3V1O - chain A; structure by X-ray diffraction, 1.88 A resolution.

[Chain A]
Molecule: Reverse transcriptase/ribonuclease H p80
Organism: Xenotropic MuLV-related virus VP35
Notes: EC 3.1.26.4; fragment: RNase H domain
UniProt: Q2F7J3 (POL_XMRV3); residues 497-671 here correspond to UniProt positions 1154-1328 (UniProt number = residue number + 657)
Amino-acid sequence (180 residues; numbered 492 to 671; the number before each row is that of its first residue):
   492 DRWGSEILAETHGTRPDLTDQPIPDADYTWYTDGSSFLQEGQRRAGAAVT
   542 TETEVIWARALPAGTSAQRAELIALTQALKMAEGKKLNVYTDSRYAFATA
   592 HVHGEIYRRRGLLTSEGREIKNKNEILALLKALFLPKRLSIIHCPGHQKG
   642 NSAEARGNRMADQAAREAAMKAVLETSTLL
Disordered / not traced: 492-502, 668-671
Differences from the reference sequence: expression tag (492-496)
UniProt features mapped onto this chain:
  - binding site (Mg(2+)): D524, E562, D583, D653
  - binding site (RNA): S527, L529, R585, R609
  - binding site (DNA): Q530, S557, Q559
  - site: L671 (Cleavage)
Reported in the primary citation:
  - contacts within the chain: R506-L624 (hydrogen bond), R506-P627 (hydrogen bond), R506-K628 (hydrogen bond), H638-D653, D583-N649, D653-R657
  - catalytic residues: D524, E562, D583, D653
  - binding site for sulfate ion: F528, L529, R534, Q559, E562, R585, Y586, K640 (from molecular simulation)
  - binding site for (4R)-2-methylpentane-2,4-diol: K612, N613 (from molecular simulation)

[In short]
From UniProt: 4 Mg2+-binding residues, 4 RNA-binding residues and 3 DNA-binding residues. The paper reports
catalytic residues D524, E562 and D583 among others; a binding site for sulfate ion at F528, L529 and R534
among others.
Chain A is Reverse transcriptase/ribonuclease H p80 (Xenotropic MuLV-related virus VP35); the structure,
Crystal structures of the reverse transcriptase-associated ribonuclease H domain of xenotropic murine
leukemia-virus related virus, was determined by X-ray diffraction, deposited together with 3V1Q and 3V1R.
